Entry 8TYE (electron microscopy, 3.80 A resolution); this record covers chains A and b of the 8 polymer chains in the assembly.

Chain A:
Name: Glycoprotein GP1
Organism: Lassa virus (strain Mouse/Sierra Leone/Josiah/1976)
UniProtKB: P08669 (GLYC_LASSJ); numbering as in UniProt (aligned over 1-259)
Amino-acid sequence (259 residues; numbered 1 to 259; the number before each row is that of its first residue):
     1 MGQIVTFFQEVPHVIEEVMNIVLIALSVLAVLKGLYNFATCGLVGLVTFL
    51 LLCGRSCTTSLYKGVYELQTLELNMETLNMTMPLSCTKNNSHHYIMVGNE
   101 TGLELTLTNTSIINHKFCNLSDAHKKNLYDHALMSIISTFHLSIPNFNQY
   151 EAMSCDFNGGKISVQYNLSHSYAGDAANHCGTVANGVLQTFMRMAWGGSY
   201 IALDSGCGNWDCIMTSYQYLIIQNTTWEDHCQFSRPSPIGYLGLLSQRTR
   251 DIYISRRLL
Unresolved in the structure: 1-59, 170-178, 198-206
Construct notes: conflict C207 (Arg in P08669)
Cystine bridges: C86-C231, C118-C155, C180-C212
Glycans and other covalent adducts: N-acetylglucosamine (NAG) linked to N79, N89, N99, N109, N167, N224; glycan linked to N119
Reported in the primary citation:
  - post-translational modification sites: N79

Chain b:
Name: Glycoprotein GP2
Organism: Lassa virus (strain Mouse/Sierra Leone/Josiah/1976)
UniProtKB: chimeric construct of P08669, Q9WXS1: residues 260-424 from P08669 (GLYC_LASSJ) positions 260-424 (same numbers); residues 450-653 from Q9WXS1 positions 2-205 (UniProt number = residue number - 448)
Amino-acid sequence (406 residues; row label = number of the first residue in the row):
   260 GTFTWTLSDSEGKDTPGGYCLTRWMLIEAELKCFGNTAVAKCNEKHDEEF
   310 CDMLRLFDFNKQAIQRLKAPAQMSIQLINKAVNALINDQLIMKNHLRDIM
   360 CIPYCNYSKYWYLNHTTTGRTSLPKCWLVSNGSYLNETHFSDDIEQQADN
   410 MITEMLQKEYMERQGGSGGSGGSGGSGGSEKAAKAEEAARKMEELFKKHK
   460 IVAVLRANSVEEAIEKAVAVFAGGVHLIEITFTVPDADTVIKALSVLKEK
   510 GAIIGAGTVTSVEQCRKAVESGAEFIVSPHLDEEISQFCKEKGVFYMPGV
   560 MTPTELVKAMKLGHDILKLFPGEVVGPEFVKAMKGPFPNVKFVPTGGVDL
   610 DNVCEWFDAGVLAVGVGDALVEGDPDEVREKAKEFVEKIRGCTEGSLEWS
   660 HPQFEK
Unresolved in the structure: 268-276, 415-665
Construct notes: conflict P329 (Glu in P08669), C360 (Gly in P08669), I473 (Lys25 in Q9WXS1), V477 (Leu29 in Q9WXS1), A481 (Glu33 in Q9WXS1), A502 (Glu54 in Q9WXS1), V505 (Phe57 in Q9WXS1), D574 (Thr126 in Q9WXS1), E587 (Gln139 in Q9WXS1), D608 (Asn160 in Q9WXS1), D617 (Lys169 in Q9WXS1), D627 (Ser179 in Q9WXS1), E631 (Lys183 in Q9WXS1), D633 (Thr185 in Q9WXS1), E643 (Ala195 in Q9WXS1); linker (425-449); expression tag (654-665)
Cystine bridges: C279-C292, C301-C310, C364-C385
Glycans and other covalent adducts: glycan linked to N365; N-acetylglucosamine (NAG) linked to N373, N390, N395
Reported in the primary citation:
  - post-translational modification sites: N373

How chain A and chain b interact:
Contacting residue pairs - 12 pairs, chain A then chain b:
  P145(A) with Q335(b)
  N146(A) with Q335(b)
  Q189(A) with Q335(b); K339(b)
  N209(A) with K327(b)
  W210(A) with S333(b); Q335(b); K339(b)
  Q247(A) with K339(b)
  R250(A) with N338(b), hydrogen bond (side chain-backbone); K339(b), hydrogen bond (side chain-backbone)
  D251(A) with N338(b), hydrogen bond
Also at the interface, not in a pair above, chain A (9 interface residues in all): D211
Also at the interface, not in a pair above, chain b (11 interface residues in all): L326, P329, Q331, L336, A340, V341

In short:
Chain A and chain b form an interface of 9 and 11 residues respectively; the contacts include 3 hydrogen
bonds. Polar contacts include R250(A)-N338(b), R250(A)-K339(b) and D251(A)-N338(b). N-acetylglucosamine is
covalently linked to N79(A), N89(A), N99(A), N109(A), N167(A) and N224(A). N-acetylglucosamine is covalently
linked to N373(b), N390(b) and N395(b). From the paper: modification sites N79(A) and N373(b).
Chain A is Glycoprotein GP1 and chain b is Glycoprotein GP2, both from Lassa virus (strain Mouse/Sierra
Leone/Josiah/1976); the structure, Lassa GPC (strain Josiah) bound to rabbit polyclonal
fusion-peptide-targeting antibody FP-1, was determined by electron microscopy together with 8TYC, 8VCV, 8VE8,
9CJ7, 9CJ8, 9CK7 and 9CK8 from the same study.
